Entry 5VSU (X-ray diffraction, 3.10 A resolution); this record covers chains B and I of the 9 polymer chains in the assembly.

# Chain B
Molecule: U6 snRNA-associated Sm-like protein LSm2
Source organism: Saccharomyces cerevisiae (strain ATCC 204508 / S288c)
UniProt: P38203 (LSM2_YEAST); residues 1-95 here = UniProt positions 1-95
Sequence (98 residues; numbered -2 to 95; the number before each row is that of its first residue; numbers below 1 keep their minus sign (Met-2 is residue -2)):
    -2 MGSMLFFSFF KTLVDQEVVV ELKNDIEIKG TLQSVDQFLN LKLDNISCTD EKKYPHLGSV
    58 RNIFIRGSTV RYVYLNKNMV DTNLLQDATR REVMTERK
Construct notes: initiating methionine (-2); expression tag (-1 to 0)
UniProt features mapped onto this chain:
  - mutagenesis: Lys20 (K20A/E: Inviable. Decreases binding affinity for U6 snRNA), Phe35 (F35A: Strongly reduces affinity for poly-U RNA ends), Asn37 (N37A: Strongly reduces affinity for poly-U RNA ends), Arg63 (R63A: Strongly reduces affinity for poly-U RNA ends)
From the paper describing this entry:
  - binding site for Saccharomyces cerevisiae strain T8 chromosome XII sequence (chain I): Lys20
  - mutagenesis - K20A, K20E: abolished growth
  - mutagenesis - K20E: decreased binding to U6 3'-end

# Chain I
Molecule: Saccharomyces cerevisiae strain T8 chromosome XII sequence
Source organism: Saccharomyces cerevisiae
Sequence (83 nucleotides; each row starts with the number of its first residue):
    30 GGUCAAUUUG AAACAAUACA GAGAUGAUCA GCGGUUCCCC UGCAUAAGGA UGAACCGUUU
    90 UACAAAGAGA UUUAUUUCGU UUX
Unresolved in the structure: 30-33, 80, 103-107
Modified / non-standard residues: 9QV (uridine 2',5'-bis(dihydrogen phosphate)) at position 112
Construct notes: conflict G62 (A365963 in 1039023528)

# Chain B / chain I interface
Residue-residue contacts (8):
  Lys20(B) - 9QV_112(I)  base contact
  Phe35(B) - U110(I)  base contact
  Leu36(B) - U111(I)  base contact
  Asn37(B) - U110(I)  hydrogen bond to the base
  Arg63(B) - U109(I)  hydrogen bond to the sugar
  Arg63(B) - U110(I)  hydrogen bond to the base
  Gly64(B) - U110(I)  hydrogen bond to the base
  Ser65(B) - U110(I)  hydrogen bond to the base

# Overview
7 residues of chain B and 4 residues of chain I are in contact; the contacts include 5 hydrogen bonds. Polar
contacts include Asn37(B)-U110(I), Arg63(B)-U110(I) and Gly64(B)-U110(I). The paper reports a binding site for
Saccharomyces cerevisiae strain T8 chromosome XII sequence (chain I) at Lys20(B); K20A and K20E of chain B
abolish growth.
Chain B is U6 snRNA-associated Sm-like protein LSm2 (Saccharomyces cerevisiae (strain ATCC 204508 / S288c))
and chain I is Saccharomyces cerevisiae strain T8 chromosome XII sequence (Saccharomyces cerevisiae); the
structure, Structure of yeast U6 snRNP with 2'-phosphate terminated U6 RNA, was determined by X-ray
diffraction (same publication as 6ASO).
